8AP8 - chains M and d of the 5 polymer chains in the assembly; structure by electron microscopy, 3.70 A resolution.

[Chain M]
Name: OSCP
Organism: Trypanosoma brucei brucei
UniProt: Q38AG1 (Q38AG1_TRYB2); residue numbers follow UniProt; this construct covers 1-255
Amino-acid sequence (255 residues; each row starts with the number of its first residue):
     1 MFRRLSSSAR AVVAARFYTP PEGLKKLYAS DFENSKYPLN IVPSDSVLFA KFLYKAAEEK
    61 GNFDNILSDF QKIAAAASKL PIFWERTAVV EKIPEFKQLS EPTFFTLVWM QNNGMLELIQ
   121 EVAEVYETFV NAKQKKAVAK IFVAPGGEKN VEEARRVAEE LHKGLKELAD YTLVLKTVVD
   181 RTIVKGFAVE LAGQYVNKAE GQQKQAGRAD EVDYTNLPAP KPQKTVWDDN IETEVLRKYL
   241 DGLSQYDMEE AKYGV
Unresolved in the structure: 1-207

[Chain d]
Name: subunit-d
Organism: Trypanosoma brucei brucei
UniProt: Q57ZW9 (Q57ZW9_TRYB2); residue numbers follow UniProt; this construct covers 1-370
Amino-acid sequence (370 residues; row label = number of the first residue in the row):
     1 MRRVSSPNIT IQSVRWISGV SPLLYFPPTT TSTTNREDQI NKNTNIAIQM IKRYKGEVPP
    61 HYTRKSSATI EQVEKEIDAL LGGAEKLRKT STDDQPMDKL TLMERCLRHA LWSYHKEEGR
   121 YDFDQIGRWV VYTPEDEVKL AQLKREVEAK EKLAALRKRR EEEGLPGGPV PRINWPQEYS
   181 SFIDREPVVA KRIRYDTLAS TTLERDEKQI ESTLQQYRRA SQDKRLDDLV DLLERFKPVL
   241 AREAIMQRLT IKHLEGQLGV WRYMDWCPEV RDRAELEVDI TGWQWWSPLE ERRLLPVRLR
   301 SVNEVREIMS KTQAKKSAEA AERNPIVTQT STGDNARDRL LKEVLALQAR INQRDEVEPS
   361 QTEQKKKAHH
Unresolved in the structure: 1-16, 251-289, 326-370

[Interface between chain M and chain d]
Pairs across the interface (32; chain M residue first):
  P218(M) - I183(d)
  K221(M) - S181(d)
  T225(M) - P171(d)
  T225(M) - I173(d)
  T225(M) - Y195(d)
  V226(M) - P171(d)
  V226(M) - R172(d)  hydrogen bond (backbone-backbone)
  W227(M) - V170(d)
  W227(M) - P171(d)
  I231(M) - A149(d)
  I231(M) - K152(d)
  I231(M) - L156(d)  hydrophobic
  E232(M) - L153(d)
  E232(M) - L156(d)
  E232(M) - R157(d)  salt bridge
  E232(M) - R160(d)  salt bridge
  E232(M) - G167(d)
  E232(M) - G168(d)
  E232(M) - P169(d)
  V235(M) - L153(d)  hydrophobic
  L236(M) - R157(d)
  Y239(M) - L198(d)
  L243(M) - L198(d)  hydrophobic
  Y246(M) - R194(d)
  D247(M) - K191(d)  salt bridge
  D247(M) - R194(d)
  D247(M) - Y195(d)
  E250(M) - A190(d)
  E250(M) - R194(d)  salt bridge
  A251(M) - F182(d)  hydrophobic
  G254(M) - P187(d)
  V255(M) - E186(d)
Other interface residues (no listed pair), chain M (23 interface residues in all): P220, P222, Q223, D228, N230, L240

[In short]
The chain M/chain d interface involves 23 residues from each chain, with 1 hydrogen bond and 4 salt bridges.
Polar contacts include E232(M)-R157(d), E232(M)-R160(d) and D247(M)-K191(d).
Here chain M is OSCP and chain d is subunit-d, both from Trypanosoma brucei brucei. Entry 8AP8 (Peripheral
stalk of Trypanosoma brucei mitochondrial ATP synthase) was determined by electron microscopy together with
8AP6, 8AP7, 8AP9, 8APA, 8APB, 8APC and 7 further entries from the same study.
